8JPG - chains E and F of the 8 polymer chains in the assembly; structure by electron microscopy, 6.76 A resolution (low resolution: residue-level contacts below are approximate; hydrogen-bond / salt-bridge calls are withheld).

Chain E (and F):
Molecule: Protein ERGIC-53
From: Homo sapiens
Notes: chain F of this document is another copy of the same molecule, construct and numbering; everything in this record applies to it too
UniProt: P49257 (LMAN1_HUMAN); numbering as in UniProt (aligned over 1-510)
Amino-acid sequence (522 residues; numbered 1 to 522; the number before each row is that of its first residue):
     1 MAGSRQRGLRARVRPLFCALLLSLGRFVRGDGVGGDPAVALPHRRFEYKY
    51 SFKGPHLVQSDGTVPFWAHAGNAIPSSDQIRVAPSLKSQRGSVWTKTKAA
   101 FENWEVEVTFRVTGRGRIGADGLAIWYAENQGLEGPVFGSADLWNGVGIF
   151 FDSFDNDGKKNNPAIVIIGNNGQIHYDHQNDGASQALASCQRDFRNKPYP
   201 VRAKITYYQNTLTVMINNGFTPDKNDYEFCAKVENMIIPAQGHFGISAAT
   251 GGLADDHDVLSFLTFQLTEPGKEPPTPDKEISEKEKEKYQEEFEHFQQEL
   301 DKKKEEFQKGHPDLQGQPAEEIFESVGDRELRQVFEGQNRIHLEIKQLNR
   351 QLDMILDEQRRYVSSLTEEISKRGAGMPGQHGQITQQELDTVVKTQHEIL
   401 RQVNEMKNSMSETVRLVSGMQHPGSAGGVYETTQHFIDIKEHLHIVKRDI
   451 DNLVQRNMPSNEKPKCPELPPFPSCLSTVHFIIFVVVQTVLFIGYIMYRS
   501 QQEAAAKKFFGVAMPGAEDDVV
Unresolved in the structure: 1-41, 511-522 (chain F: 1-41, 313-323, 511-522)
Sequence notes: expression tag (511-522)
Cystine bridges: Cys-190/Cys-230
Ion coordination: Ca2+ site 1: Asp-152, Phe-154, Asn-156, Asp-181; Ca2+ site 2: Asp-155, Asp-157, Asn-161, Asn-162, Asp-181
UniProt features mapped onto this chain:
  - region: Arg-499 to Phe-510 (Mediates interaction with RAB3GAP1, RAB3GAP2 and UBXN6)
  - motif: Phe-509, Phe-510 (ER export motif)
  - binding site (a carbohydrate): Ser-88, Asp-121, Asn-156, His-178, Gly-251 to Leu-253
  - binding site (Ca(2+)): Asp-152, Phe-154, Asn-156, Asp-181
  - site: Gln-501 (Required for ER export)
  - modified residue: Ser-425 (Phosphoserine)

Chain E / chain F interface:
Pairs across the interface (145; chain E residue first):
  Asp-78(E) / Lys-87(F)
  Gln-79(E) / Leu-86(F)
  Arg-81(E) / Ser-85(F)
  Arg-81(E) / Leu-86(F)
  Ser-85(E) / Arg-81(F)
  Leu-86(E) / Ile-74(F)
  Leu-86(E) / Gln-79(F)
  Leu-86(E) / Arg-81(F)
  Arg-111(E) / Arg-115(F)
  Thr-113(E) / Arg-115(F)
  Arg-115(E) / Arg-111(F)
  Asp-256(E) / Asp-256(F)
  Glu-321(E) / Gly-116(F)
  Glu-321(E) / Arg-117(F)
  Ile-322(E) / Arg-115(F)
  Ile-322(E) / Gly-116(F)
  Glu-324(E) / Arg-115(F)
  Glu-324(E) / Arg-117(F)
  Arg-329(E) / Gly-114(F)
  Arg-329(E) / Arg-115(F)
  Arg-329(E) / Gly-116(F)
  Arg-329(E) / Arg-117(F)
  Arg-329(E) / Arg-195(F)
  Arg-329(E) / Asn-196(F)
  Arg-332(E) / Arg-117(F)
  Arg-332(E) / Asn-196(F)
  Gln-333(E) / Asn-196(F)
  Gln-333(E) / Phe-220(F)
  Val-334(E) / Phe-335(F)
  Val-334(E) / Gln-338(F)
  Glu-336(E) / Asp-193(F)
  Glu-336(E) / Phe-220(F)
  Gly-337(E) / Gln-338(F)
  Gln-338(E) / Gln-338(F)
  Arg-340(E) / Gln-338(F)
  Arg-340(E) / His-342(F)
  Glu-344(E) / Ile-345(F)
  Glu-344(E) / Asn-349(F)
  Ile-345(E) / Ile-345(F)
  Leu-348(E) / Ile-345(F)
  Leu-348(E) / Leu-348(F)
  Leu-348(E) / Asn-349(F)
  Leu-348(E) / Leu-352(F)
  Gln-351(E) / Asn-349(F)
  Gln-351(E) / Leu-352(F)
  Gln-351(E) / Asp-353(F)
  Leu-352(E) / Leu-352(F)
  Met-354(E) / Leu-356(F)
  Ile-355(E) / Leu-352(F)
  Ile-355(E) / Leu-356(F)
  Glu-358(E) / Arg-360(F)
  Tyr-362(E) / Arg-360(F)
  Tyr-362(E) / Val-363(F)
  Leu-366(E) / Thr-367(F)
  Ile-370(E) / Ile-370(F)
  Arg-373(E) / Ser-371(F)
  Arg-373(E) / Gly-374(F)
  Arg-373(E) / Ala-375(F)
  Met-377(E) / Arg-373(F)
  Met-377(E) / Gly-374(F)
  Met-377(E) / Gly-376(F)
  Met-377(E) / Pro-378(F)
  Pro-378(E) / Gly-374(F)
  Pro-378(E) / Gly-376(F)
  Gly-379(E) / Gly-376(F)
  His-381(E) / Thr-385(F)
  His-381(E) / Gln-386(F)
  His-381(E) / Gln-387(F)
  Gln-383(E) / Gln-386(F)
  Ile-384(E) / Ile-384(F)
  Ile-384(E) / Thr-385(F)
  Ile-384(E) / Gln-386(F)
  Ile-384(E) / Leu-389(F)
  Glu-388(E) / Gln-386(F)
  Glu-388(E) / Leu-389(F)
  Val-392(E) / Leu-389(F)
  Val-392(E) / Val-392(F)
  Val-392(E) / Gln-396(F)
  Thr-395(E) / Gln-396(F)
  Thr-395(E) / His-397(F)
  Thr-395(E) / Leu-400(F)
  Gln-396(E) / Gln-396(F)
  Glu-398(E) / Leu-400(F)
  Ile-399(E) / Gln-396(F)
  Ile-399(E) / Ile-399(F)
  Ile-399(E) / Leu-400(F)
  Gln-402(E) / Leu-400(F)
  Gln-402(E) / Val-403(F)
  Gln-402(E) / Asn-404(F)
  Glu-405(E) / Lys-407(F)
  Met-406(E) / Val-403(F)
  Met-406(E) / Met-406(F)
  Met-406(E) / Lys-407(F)
  Met-406(E) / Met-410(F)
  Ser-409(E) / Met-410(F)
  Ser-409(E) / Val-414(F)
  Met-410(E) / Met-410(F)
  Glu-412(E) / Val-414(F)
  Thr-413(E) / Met-410(F)
  Thr-413(E) / Thr-413(F)
  Thr-413(E) / Val-414(F)
  Leu-416(E) / Val-414(F)
  Leu-416(E) / Val-417(F)
  Leu-416(E) / Ser-418(F)
  Val-417(E) / Val-417(F)
  Glu-431(E) / Thr-433(F)
  Thr-432(E) / Phe-436(F)
  His-435(E) / Phe-436(F)
  His-435(E) / Lys-440(F)
  Phe-436(E) / Phe-436(F)
  Ile-439(E) / Phe-436(F)
  Ile-439(E) / Ile-439(F)
  Ile-439(E) / Leu-443(F)
  His-442(E) / Leu-443(F)
  Leu-443(E) / Leu-443(F)
  Ile-445(E) / Lys-447(F)
  Val-446(E) / Val-446(F)
  Val-446(E) / Ile-450(F)
  Asp-449(E) / Ile-450(F)
  Asp-449(E) / Asp-451(F)
  Ile-450(E) / Ile-450(F)
  Leu-453(E) / Leu-453(F)
  Leu-453(E) / Asn-457(F)
  Arg-456(E) / Val-454(F)
  Arg-456(E) / Pro-459(F)
  Ser-474(E) / Ser-477(F)
  Ser-474(E) / Thr-478(F)
  Cys-475(E) / Leu-476(F)
  Cys-475(E) / Thr-478(F)
  Leu-476(E) / Leu-476(F)
  Leu-476(E) / Thr-478(F)
  Leu-476(E) / Phe-481(F)
  Phe-481(E) / Phe-481(F)
  Phe-484(E) / Phe-481(F)
  Phe-484(E) / Ile-482(F)
  Gln-488(E) / Val-485(F)
  Gln-488(E) / Gln-488(F)
  Gln-488(E) / Thr-489(F)
  Phe-492(E) / Phe-492(F)
  Tyr-495(E) / Ile-493(F)
  Tyr-495(E) / Ile-496(F)
  Tyr-495(E) / Met-497(F)
  Arg-499(E) / Ser-500(F)
  Arg-499(E) / Glu-503(F)
  Lys-507(E) / Lys-507(F)
Other interface residues (no listed pair), chain E (91 interface residues in all): Ile-74, Lys-87, Lys-197, Gln-317, Glu-330, Ile-341, Gly-382, Thr-391, Arg-401, Val-403, Gly-427, Pro-470, His-480, Ile-496, Glu-503
Other interface residues (no listed pair), chain F (99 interface residues in all): Asp-78, Pro-84, Thr-113, Phe-154, Lys-197, Pro-198, Asn-218, Leu-331, Val-334, Gln-359, Met-377, Gln-383, Asp-390, Val-393, Val-429, Thr-432, Phe-472

Summary:
91 residues of chain E and 99 residues of chain F are in contact. Asp-152(E), Phe-154(E), Asn-156(E) and
Asp-181(E) coordinate Ca2+ site 1. Curated annotation (UniProt) lists 7 carbohydrate-binding residues and 4
Ca2+-binding residues on chain E.
Chain E and chain F are both Protein ERGIC-53 (Homo sapiens); the structure, Cryo-EM structure of full-length
ERGIC-53 with MCFD2, was determined by electron microscopy together with 8JP4, 8JP5, 8JP6, 8JP7, 8JP8 and 8JP9
from the same study.
